Entry 6XJA (electron microscopy, 4.00 A resolution); this record covers chains L and H of the 5 polymer chains in the assembly.

Chain L:
Molecule: Immunoglobulin alpha-1 light chain
From: Homo sapiens
Chain sequence (219 residues; each row starts with the number of its first residue):
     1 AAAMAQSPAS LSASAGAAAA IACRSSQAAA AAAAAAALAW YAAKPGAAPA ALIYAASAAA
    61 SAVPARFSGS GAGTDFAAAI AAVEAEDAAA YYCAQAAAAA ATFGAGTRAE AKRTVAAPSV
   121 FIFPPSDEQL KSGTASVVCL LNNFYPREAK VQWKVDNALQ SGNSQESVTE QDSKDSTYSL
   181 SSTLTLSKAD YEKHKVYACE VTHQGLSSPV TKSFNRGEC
Disulfides: Cys23-Cys93, Cys139-Cys199

Chain H:
Molecule: Immunoglobulin alpha-1 heavy chain
From: Homo sapiens
Chain sequence (232 residues; each row starts with the number of its first residue):
     1 AVALAASGAA AAAPGASLKL SCAASGATAA AAAAAWVRAA AGKALEWVAA IAAAAAAAAA
    61 AAAAAAAAAA AISADASAAA AALAAASLAA ADTAAYYCAA AGAAAAAAWG QGTLVTVSSA
   121 SPTSPKVFPL SLCSTQPDGN VVIACLVQGF FPQEPLSVTW SESGQGVTAR NFPPSQDASG
   181 DLYTTSSQLT LPATQCLAGK SVTCHVKHYT NPSQDVTVPC PAVPTPPTPS PS
Disulfides: Cys22-Cys98, Cys145-Cys204, Cys196-Cys220

Chain L / chain H interface:
Residue-residue contacts (53):
  Ala1(L) with Glu46(H); Trp47(H)
  Tyr41(L) with Ala101(H); Gly102(H)
  Gly46(L) with Tyr97(H), hydrogen bond (backbone-side chain)
  Ala48(L) with Tyr97(H), hydrophobic
  Pro49(L) with Tyr97(H); Trp109(H)
  Ala101(L) with Trp47(H)
  Phe103(L) with Val37(H), hydrophobic; Leu45(H); Glu46(H); Trp47(H)
  Gly104(L) with Leu45(H)
  Phe121(L) with Pro137(H); Val142(H), hydrophobic
  Ile122(L) with Leu132(H); Cys133(H), hydrogen bond (backbone-backbone); Ser134(H)
  Phe123(L) with Leu130(H), hydrophobic; Ser131(H); Leu132(H), hydrophobic; Val142(H), hydrophobic; Ala144(H), hydrophobic
  Pro124(L) with Ser131(H); Leu132(H); Cys133(H)
  Glu128(L) with Phe128(H); Pro129(H); Val216(H); Thr217(H)
  Gln129(L) with Phe128(H); Leu146(H); Gln148(H)
  Ser136(L) with Gln148(H), hydrogen bond
  Leu140(L) with Phe172(H), hydrophobic
  Asn142(L) with Arg170(H); Gln188(H)
  Gln165(L) with Ser175(H), hydrogen bond; Gln176(H), hydrogen bond (side chain-backbone)
  Ser167(L) with Phe172(H); Pro173(H), hydrogen bond (side chain-backbone)
  Val168(L) with Pro173(H)
  Thr169(L) with Arg170(H); Asn171(H), hydrogen bond (side chain-backbone)
  Asp172(L) with Arg170(H), salt bridge
  Ser179(L) with Arg170(H)
  Ser181(L) with Phe172(H)
  Thr183(L) with Thr184(H)
  Thr185(L) with Gln148(H), hydrogen bond
  Lys212(L) with Ser134(H)
  Phe214(L) with Cys133(H), hydrophobic
  Cys219(L) with Cys133(H), hydrogen bond (backbone-side chain)
Also at the interface, not in a pair above, chain L (37 interface residues in all): Met4, Ala47, Ala50, Ala99, Ala100, Ser126, Thr134, Val138
Also at the interface, not in a pair above, chain H (33 interface residues in all): Arg38, Gln111, Asp177

In short:
The interface between chain L and chain H involves 37 residues on one side and 33 on the other; the contacts
include 9 hydrogen bonds and 1 salt bridge. Polar contacts include Asp172(L)-Arg170(H), Gly46(L)-Tyr97(H) and
Ser136(L)-Gln148(H).
Here chain L is Immunoglobulin alpha-1 light chain and chain H is Immunoglobulin alpha-1 heavy chain, both
from Homo sapiens. Entry 6XJA (Streptococcus Pneumoniae IgA1 Protease with IgA1 substrate) was determined by
electron microscopy (same publication as 6XJB and 7JGJ).
